7WQ5 - chains A and C of the 3 polymer chains in the assembly; structure by X-ray diffraction, 2.35 A resolution.

# Chain A
Molecule: Ethylene-responsive transcription factor WRI1
From: Arabidopsis thaliana
UniProtKB: Q6X5Y6 (WRI1_ARATH); residue numbers follow UniProt; this construct covers 58-307
Sequence (252 residues; each row starts with the number of its first residue):
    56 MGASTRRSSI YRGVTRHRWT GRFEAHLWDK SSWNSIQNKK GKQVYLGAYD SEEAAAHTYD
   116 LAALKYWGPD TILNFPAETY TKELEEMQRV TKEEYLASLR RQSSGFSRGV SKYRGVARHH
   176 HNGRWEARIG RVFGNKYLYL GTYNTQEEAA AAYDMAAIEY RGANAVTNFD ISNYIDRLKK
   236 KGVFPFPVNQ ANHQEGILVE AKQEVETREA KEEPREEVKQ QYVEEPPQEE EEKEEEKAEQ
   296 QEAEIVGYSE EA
Not modelled in the structure: 56-58, 231-307
Construct notes: initiating methionine (56); expression tag (57)
UniProt features mapped onto this chain:
  - DNA-binding region: Ile65 to Pro131 (AP2/ERF 1), Lys167 to Asp225 (AP2/ERF 2)
  - modified residue: Thr70 (Phosphothreonine), Ser166 (Phosphoserine)
  - mutagenesis: Thr70 (T70A: Loss of KIN10-dependent phosphorylation; when associated with A-166), Ser166 (S166A: Loss of KIN10-dependent phosphorylation; when associated with A-70)

# Chain C
Molecule: 24-nt DNA strand
Sequence (24 nucleotides; row label = number of the first residue in the row):
     1 TACTTCCTCG GTTTCATCGT CCAC

# Chain A / chain C interface
Residue-residue contacts (50):
  Arg62(A) - DC7(C)  salt bridge to the phosphate
  Arg62(A) - DT8(C)  phosphate contact
  Ser63(A) - DT8(C)  hydrogen bond to the phosphate
  Arg67(A) - DC6(C)  salt bridge to the phosphate
  Arg67(A) - DC7(C)  phosphate contact
  Gly68(A) - DC7(C)  hydrogen bond to the phosphate
  Val69(A) - DT8(C)  phosphate contact
  Thr70(A) - DC7(C)  sugar contact
  Thr70(A) - DT8(C)  hydrogen bond to the phosphate
  His72(A) - DC9(C)  base contact
  His72(A) - DG10(C)  hydrogen bond to the base
  Arg73(A) - DC9(C)  phosphate contact
  Trp74(A) - DC9(C)  phosphate contact
  Trp74(A) - DG10(C)  hydrogen bond to the phosphate
  Glu79(A) - DC9(C)  hydrogen bond to the base
  His81(A) - DC7(C)  salt bridge to the phosphate
  His81(A) - DT8(C)  base contact
  Trp83(A) - DT5(C)  sugar contact
  Trp83(A) - DC6(C)  base contact
  Lys85(A) - DT5(C)  phosphate contact
  Lys94(A) - DT4(C)  salt bridge to the phosphate
  Gln98(A) - DC7(C)  base contact
  Gln98(A) - DT8(C)  hydrogen bond to the base
  Phe161(A) - DA16(C)  phosphate contact
  Ser162(A) - DA16(C)  phosphate contact
  Arg163(A) - DA16(C)  hydrogen bond to the phosphate
  Gly164(A) - DA16(C)  phosphate contact
  Gly164(A) - DT17(C)  phosphate contact
  Val165(A) - DT17(C)  hydrogen bond to the phosphate
  Tyr168(A) - DA16(C)  phosphate contact
  Arg169(A) - DT14(C)  phosphate contact
  Arg169(A) - DC15(C)  salt bridge to the phosphate
  Arg169(A) - DA16(C)  phosphate contact
  Gly170(A) - DA16(C)  hydrogen bond to the phosphate
  Val171(A) - DA16(C)  phosphate contact
  Ala172(A) - DT17(C)  phosphate contact
  His175(A) - DG19(C)  hydrogen bond to the base
  His175(A) - DT20(C)  base contact
  Arg183(A) - DT17(C)  base contact
  Ile184(A) - DC15(C)  phosphate contact
  Gly185(A) - DC15(C)  hydrogen bond to the phosphate
  Arg186(A) - DT14(C)  phosphate contact
  Val187(A) - DT13(C)  phosphate contact
  Val187(A) - DT14(C)  hydrogen bond to the phosphate
  Tyr192(A) - DC15(C)  sugar contact
  Tyr192(A) - DA16(C)  hydrogen bond to the base
  Tyr192(A) - DT17(C)  base contact
  Tyr208(A) - DC15(C)  hydrogen bond to the phosphate
  Arg216(A) - DT14(C)  sugar contact
  Arg216(A) - DC15(C)  salt bridge to the phosphate
Interface residues without a listed pair, chain A (37 interface residues in all): Arg61, Tyr66, Glu181
Interface residues without a listed pair, chain C (15 interface residues in all): DC18

# In short
The interface between chain A and chain C involves 37 residues on one side and 15 on the other, with 15
hydrogen bonds and 6 salt bridges. Polar contacts include His72(A)-DG10(C), Glu79(A)-DC9(C) and
Gln98(A)-DT8(C).
Here chain A is Ethylene-responsive transcription factor WRI1 (Arabidopsis thaliana) and chain C is a 24-nt
DNA strand. Entry 7WQ5 (Crystal structure of Arabidopsis transcriptional factor WRINKLED1 with dsDNA) was
determined by X-ray diffraction.
